Entry 3ILF (X-ray diffraction, 1.80 A resolution); this record covers chain A.

Chain A:
Protein: porphyranase A
From: Zobellia galactanivorans
Notes: engineered mutation(s): E139S
Chain sequence (268 residues; numbered 10 to 277; the number before each row is that of its first residue):
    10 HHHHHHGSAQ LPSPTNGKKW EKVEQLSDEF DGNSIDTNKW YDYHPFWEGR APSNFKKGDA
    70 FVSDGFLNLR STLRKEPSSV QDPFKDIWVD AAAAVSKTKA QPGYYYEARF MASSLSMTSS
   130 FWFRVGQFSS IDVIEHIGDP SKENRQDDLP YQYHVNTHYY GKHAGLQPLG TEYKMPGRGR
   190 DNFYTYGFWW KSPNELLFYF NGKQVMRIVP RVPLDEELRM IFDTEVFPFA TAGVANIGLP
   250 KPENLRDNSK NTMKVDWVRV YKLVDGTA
Not modelled in the structure: 10-17, 275-277
Metal / ion sites: Ca2+: Glu38, Asp40, Gly74, Asp265; Mg2+: Asp51, Ala69
What the authors report for this chain:
  - binding site for 6-O-sulfo-alpha-L-galactopyranose: His53, Arg59, Arg133
  - specificity-determining residues: Arg59, Arg133

Overview:
Glu38, Asp40, Gly74 and Asp265 coordinate Ca2+. The Mg2+ site is built by Asp51 and Ala69. From the paper: a
binding site for 6-O-sulfo-alpha-L-galactopyranose at His53, Arg59 and Arg133; specificity determinants Arg59
and Arg133.
Chain A is porphyranase A (Zobellia galactanivorans); the structure, Crystal structure of porphyranase A
(PorA) in complex with neo-porphyrotetraose, was determined by X-ray diffraction (same publication as 3JUU).
